8G40 - chains G and A of the 10 polymer chains in the assembly; structure by electron microscopy, 2.80 A resolution.

== Chain G ==
Protein: Neuraminidase
From: Influenza A virus
Reference sequence: A0A411D019 (A0A411D019_9INFA); residues 82-468 here = UniProt positions 82-468
Chain sequence (492 residues; numbered -22 to 469; the number before each row is that of its first residue; numbers below 1 keep their minus sign (Met-22 is residue -22)):
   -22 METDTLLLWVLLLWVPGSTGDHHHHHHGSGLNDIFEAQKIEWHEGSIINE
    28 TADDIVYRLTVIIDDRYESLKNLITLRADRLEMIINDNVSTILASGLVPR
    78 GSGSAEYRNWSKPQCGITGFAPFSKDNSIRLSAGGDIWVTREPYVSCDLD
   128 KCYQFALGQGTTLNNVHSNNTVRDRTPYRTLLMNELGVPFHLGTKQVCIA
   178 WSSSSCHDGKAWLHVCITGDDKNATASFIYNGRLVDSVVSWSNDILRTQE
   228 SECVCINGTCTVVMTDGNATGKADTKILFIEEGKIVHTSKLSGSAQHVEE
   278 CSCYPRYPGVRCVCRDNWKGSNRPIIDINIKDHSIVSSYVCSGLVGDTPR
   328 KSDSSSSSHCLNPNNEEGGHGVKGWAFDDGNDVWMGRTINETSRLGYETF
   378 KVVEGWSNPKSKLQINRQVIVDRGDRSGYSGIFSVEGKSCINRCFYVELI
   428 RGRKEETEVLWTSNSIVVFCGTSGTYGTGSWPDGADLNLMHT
Disordered / not traced: -22 to 81
Differences from the reference sequence: initiating methionine (-22); expression tag (-21 to 81, 469)
Disulfides: Cys92-Cys417, Cys124-Cys129, Cys175-Cys193, Cys183-Cys230, Cys232-Cys237, Cys278-Cys291, Cys280-Cys289, Cys318-Cys337, Cys421-Cys447
Covalently attached groups: N-acetylglucosamine (NAG) linked to Asn86, Asn146, Asn367; glycan linked to Asn200, Asn234, Asn245
Bound ions: Ca2+: Asp293, Gly297, Asp324, Gly345, His347

== Chain A ==
Protein: FNI19 Fab heavy chain
From: Homo sapiens
Notes: antibody fragment or engineered binder
Chain sequence (231 residues; row label = number of the first residue in the row):
     1 QVQLVQSGAEVKRPGSSVRVSCKASEGTFNKYTLTWVRQAPGQGLEWMGG
    51 IIPISGIANYAQKFQGRVAITADESTTTAYMELSSLRSEDSAVYYCATAV
   101 SDYFNRDLGWEDYYFPFWGQGTLVTVASASTKGPSVFPLAPSSKSTSGGT
   151 AALGCLVKDYFPEPVTVSWNSGALTSGVHTFPAVLQSSGLYSLSSVVTVP
   201 SSSLGTQTYICNVNHKPSNTKVDKRVEPKSC
Disordered / not traced: 1, 130-231
Disulfides: Cys22-Cys96

== Interface between chain G and chain A ==
Pairs across the interface (29):
  Arg118(G) - Asp107(A)  salt bridge
  Val149(G) - Asn105(A)  hydrogen bond (backbone-side chain)
  Arg150(G) - Tyr103(A)
  Asp151(G) - Tyr103(A)  hydrogen bond
  Asp151(G) - Asn105(A)
  Asp151(G) - Arg106(A)  salt bridge
  Arg152(G) - Tyr103(A)  hydrogen bond (backbone-side chain)
  Arg152(G) - Phe104(A)  hydrogen bond (side chain-backbone)
  Arg152(G) - Arg106(A)
  Trp178(G) - Arg106(A)  hydrogen bond (backbone-side chain)
  Ser179(G) - Arg106(A)
  Asp198(G) - Ser55(A)
  Asp198(G) - Ile57(A)
  Lys199(G) - Ser55(A)
  Lys199(G) - Gly56(A)  hydrogen bond (side chain-backbone)
  Lys199(G) - Ile57(A)
  Asn220(G) - Ile57(A)
  Asp221(G) - Ile57(A)
  Ile222(G) - Phe104(A)  hydrophobic
  Arg224(G) - Arg106(A)
  Glu227(G) - Arg106(A)  salt bridge
  Arg292(G) - Asp107(A)  salt bridge
  Trp295(G) - Gln62(A)
  Lys296(G) - Gln62(A)
  His347(G) - Asp107(A)
  Arg371(G) - Asp107(A)  salt bridge
  Arg371(G) - Leu108(A)
  Tyr406(G) - Asp107(A)  hydrogen bond
  Lys431(G) - Glu111(A)
Also at the interface, not in a pair above, chain G (26 interface residues in all): Glu119, Leu134, Asn245, Asn294, Gly348
Also at the interface, not in a pair above, chain A (15 interface residues in all): Asn59, Gln65, Asp102, Trp110

== Summary ==
Chain G and chain A form an interface of 26 and 15 residues respectively, with 7 hydrogen bonds and 5 salt
bridges. Polar contacts include Arg118(G)-Asp107(A), Asp151(G)-Arg106(A) and Glu227(G)-Arg106(A).
N-acetylglucosamine is covalently linked to Asn86(G), Asn146(G) and Asn367(G).
Here chain G is Neuraminidase (Influenza A virus) and chain A is FNI19 Fab heavy chain (Homo sapiens). Entry
8G40 (N2 neuraminidase of A/Hong_Kong/2671/2019 in complex with 3 FNI19 Fab molecules) was determined by
electron microscopy (same publication as 8G30, 8G3M, 8G3N, 8G3O and 8G3V).
